PDB entry 7V5Y | X-ray diffraction, 2.25 A resolution | chains A and C of the 6 polymer chains in the assembly

== Chain A (and C) ==
Name: Antitoxin
Organism: Staphylococcus aureus (strain NCTC 8325 / PS 47)
Notes: chain C of this document is another copy of the same molecule, construct and numbering; everything in this record applies to it too
UniProt: Q2FVF7 (Q2FVF7_STAA8); numbering as in UniProt (aligned over 1-85)
Sequence (85 residues; each row starts with the number of its first residue):
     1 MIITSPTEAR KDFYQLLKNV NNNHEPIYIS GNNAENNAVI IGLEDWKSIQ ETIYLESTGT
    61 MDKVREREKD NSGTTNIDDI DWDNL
Not modelled in the structure: 57-85
What the authors report for this chain:
  - conformationally variable residues (order/disorder transition): Tyr54 to Leu85
  - higher-order assembly contacts with a neighbouring Putative mRNA interferase YoeB: Asn23, His24, Asp45, Ser48

== Interface between chain A and chain C ==
Residue-residue contacts (7):
  Met1(A) with Met1(C), hydrophobic; Tyr28(C), hydrophobic
  Ile3(A) with Ile3(C), hydrophobic; Tyr28(C), hydrophobic; Ser30(C), hydrogen bond (backbone-side chain)
  Tyr28(A) with Met1(C), hydrophobic
  Ser30(A) with Ile3(C)

== In short ==
Chain A and chain C each contribute 4 residues to their interface, with 1 hydrogen bond. The hydrogen-bonded
pair is Ile3(A)-Ser30(C). From the paper: conformational variability at Tyr54(A); higher-order assembly
contacts with a neighbouring Putative mRNA interferase YoeB through Asn23(A), His24(A) and Asp45(A) among
others.
Chain A and chain C are both Antitoxin (Staphylococcus aureus (strain NCTC 8325 / PS 47)); the structure,
Crystal structure of hexameric complex of Sa2YoeB-Sa2YefM toxin-antitoxin from Staphylococcus aureus, was
determined by X-ray diffraction together with 7V5Z and 7V6W from the same study.
